PDB entry 6UGF | electron microscopy, 4.20 A resolution (low resolution: residue-level contacts below are approximate; hydrogen-bond / salt-bridge calls are withheld) | chains C and G of the 7 polymer chains in the assembly

[Chain C]
Molecule: Meiotic spindle formation protein mei-1
Organism: Caenorhabditis elegans
Notes: EC 5.6.1.1
UniProtKB: P34808 (KTNA1_CAEEL); residue numbers follow UniProt; this construct covers 1-472
Sequence (490 residues; row label = number of the first residue in the row; numbers below 1 keep their minus sign (Gly-17 is residue -17)):
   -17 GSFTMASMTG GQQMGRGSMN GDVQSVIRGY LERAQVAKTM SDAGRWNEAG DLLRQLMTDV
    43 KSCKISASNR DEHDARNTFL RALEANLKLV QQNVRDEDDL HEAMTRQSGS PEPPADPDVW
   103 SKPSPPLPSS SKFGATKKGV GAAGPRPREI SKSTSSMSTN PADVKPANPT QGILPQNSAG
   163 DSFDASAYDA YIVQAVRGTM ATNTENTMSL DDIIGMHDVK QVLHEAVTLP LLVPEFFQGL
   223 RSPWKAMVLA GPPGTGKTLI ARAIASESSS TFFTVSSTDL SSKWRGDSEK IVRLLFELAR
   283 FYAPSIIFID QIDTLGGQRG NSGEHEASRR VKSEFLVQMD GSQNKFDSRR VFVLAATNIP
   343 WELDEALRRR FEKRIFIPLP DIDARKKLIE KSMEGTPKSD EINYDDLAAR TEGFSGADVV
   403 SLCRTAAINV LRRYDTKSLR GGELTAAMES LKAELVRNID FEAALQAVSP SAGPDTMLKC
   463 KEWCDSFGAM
Not modelled in the structure: -17 to 155, 183-186, 324-328
Construct notes: expression tag (-17 to 0); engineered mutation Gln293 (Glu in P34808)
Metal / ion sites: Mg2+: Thr240 (together with ATP)
Small-molecule neighbours:
  - ATP (adenosine-5'-triphosphate), molecule 1: Ile195, Pro234, Pro235, Gly236, Thr237, Gly238, Lys239, Thr240, Leu241, Gln293, Asn340, Leu370, Gly398, Ala399
  - ATP, molecule 2: Asp322, Ala348, Arg351, Arg352
Curated features (UniProtKB/Swiss-Prot):
  - binding site (ATP): Gly233 to Thr240, Arg351, Arg352
  - modified residue: Ser92 (Phosphoserine)
What the authors report for this chain:
  - binding site for Polyglutamate peptide (chain G): Trp266, His307
  - mutagenesis - K265A, W266A, R267A, R301A, H307A, E308A: decreased catalytic activity on basal ATPase
  - mutagenesis - K265A, W266A: decreased catalytic activity on isolated beta-tubulin peptide
  - mutagenesis - Y170A: abolished catalytic activity on ATPase
  - mutagenesis - R267E, N340A: unchanged catalytic activity on basal ATPase
  - mutagenesis - R351A: abolished catalytic activity on basal and microtubule stimulated ATPase
  - mutagenesis - N340A: abolished catalytic activity on betaIVb-tail peptide
  - mutagenesis - F469A: abolished catalytic activity on basal and stimulated ATPase
  - mutagenesis - R128A/R130A/K134A: unchanged catalytic activity (basal ATP activity)
  - mutagenesis - R128A/R130A/K134A: decreased catalytic activity on microtubule stimulated ATPase
  - mutagenesis - K119A/K120A/R128A/R130A/K134A: decreased catalytic activity on basal and microtubule stimulated ATPase
  - mutagenesis - S135E: decreased catalytic activity on ATPase
  - mutagenesis - K265A, W266A, R267A, R301A, E308A, N340A: decreased catalytic activity on microtubule
  - mutagenesis - K265A, W266A: abolished catalytic activity on beta-tubulin peptide
  - mutagenesis - R267A: abolished catalytic activity on beta-tubulin tail
  - mutagenesis - R267E: abolished catalytic activity on beta-tail peptide
  - mutagenesis - E308A: decreased catalytic activity on beta-tail peptide
  - mutagenesis - H307A: unchanged catalytic activity on substrate

[Chain G]
Molecule: Polyglutamate peptide
Sequence (12 residues; numbered 3 to 14; the number before each row is that of its first residue):
     3 EEEEEEEEEE EE

[Chain C / chain G interface]
Pairs across the interface (8):
  Lys265(C) with Glu7(G); Glu8(G)
  Trp266(C) with Glu5(G); Glu6(G); Glu7(G)
  Arg267(C) with Glu6(G)
  His307(C) with Glu8(G); Glu9(G)
Other interface residues (no listed pair), chain C (5 interface residues in all): Ala309

[Overview]
Chain C and chain G each contribute 5 residues to their interface. Chain C binds ATP. The paper reports a
binding site for Polyglutamate peptide (chain G) at Trp266(C) and His307(C); K265A, W266A and R267A of chain
C, among others, reduce catalytic activity on basal ATPase; 14 substitutions were tested in all.
Here chain C is Meiotic spindle formation protein mei-1 (Caenorhabditis elegans) and chain G is Polyglutamate
peptide. Entry 6UGF (Katanin hexamer in the ring conformation with resolved protomer one in complex with
substrate) was determined by electron microscopy, deposited together with 6UGD and 6UGE.
